1S5F - chains A and H of the 6 polymer chains in the assembly; structure by X-ray diffraction, 2.60 A resolution.

# Chain A
Name: Cholera enterotoxin, A chain
Organism: Vibrio cholerae
Notes: EC 2.4.2.36
Reference sequence: P01555 (CHTA_VIBCH); residues 1-240 here correspond to UniProt positions 19-258 (UniProt number = residue number + 18)
Amino-acid sequence (240 residues; each row starts with the number of its first residue):
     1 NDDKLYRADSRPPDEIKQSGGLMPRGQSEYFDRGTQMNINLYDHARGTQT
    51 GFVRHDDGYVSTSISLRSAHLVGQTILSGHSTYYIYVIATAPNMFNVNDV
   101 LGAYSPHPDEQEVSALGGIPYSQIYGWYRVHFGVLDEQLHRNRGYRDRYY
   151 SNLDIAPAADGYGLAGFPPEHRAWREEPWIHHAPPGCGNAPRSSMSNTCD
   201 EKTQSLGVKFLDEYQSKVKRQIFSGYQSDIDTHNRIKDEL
Unresolved in the structure: 33-35, 190-197, 236-240
Disulfide bonds: C187-C199
Metal / ion sites: Na+: N1, T90, Y150, L153
Swiss-Prot annotation at these positions:
  - active site: E112
  - binding site (NAD(+)): R7 to S10, M23 to R25

# Chain H
Name: cholera toxin B protein (CTB)
Organism: Vibrio cholerae
Reference sequence: P01556 (CHTB_VIBCH); residues 1-103 here correspond to UniProt positions 22-124 (UniProt number = residue number + 21)
Amino-acid sequence (103 residues; row label = number of the first residue in the row):
     1 TPQNITDLCAEYHNTQIHTLNDKIFSYTESLAGKREMAIITFKNGATFQV
    51 EVPGSQHIDSQKKAIERMKDTLRIAYLTEAKVEKLCVWNNKTPHAIAAIS
   101 MAN
Disulfide bonds: C9-C86
Residues lining bound ligands: beta-D-galactopyranose (GAL): E51, Q56, H57, Q61, W88, N90, K91

# Interface between chain A and chain H
Pairs across the interface (11):
  K17(A) - T78(H)
  K17(A) - E79(H)  hydrogen bond (side chain-backbone)
  Q18(A) - N103(H)
  Y121(A) - E79(H)  hydrogen bond
  R143(A) - L77(H)  hydrogen bond (side chain-backbone)
  R143(A) - E79(H)
  G144(A) - E79(H)
  Y226(A) - I74(H)
  Y226(A) - T78(H)
  D229(A) - R73(H)  salt bridge
  D229(A) - I74(H)
Interface residues without a listed pair, chain A (8 interface residues in all): N142

# Overview
The interface between chain A and chain H involves 8 residues on one side and 6 on the other; the contacts
include 3 hydrogen bonds and 1 salt bridge. Polar pairs include D229(A)-R73(H), K17(A)-E79(H) and
Y121(A)-E79(H). Ligands of chain H: beta-D-galactopyranose.
Here chain A is Cholera enterotoxin, A chain and chain H is cholera toxin B protein (CTB), both from Vibrio
cholerae. Entry 1S5F (Cholera holotoxin, Crystal form 2) was determined by X-ray diffraction (same publication
as 1S5B, 1S5C, 1S5D and 1S5E).
